PDB entry 8HIH | electron microscopy, 3.66 A resolution | chains K and N of the 13 polymer chains in the assembly

== Chain K ==
Molecule: Non-template strand DNA of amtB promoter
Sequence (109 nucleotides; numbered -31 to 77; the number before each row is that of its first residue; numbers below 1 keep their minus sign (DG-31 is residue -31)):
   -31 GGCCGTTCAC CCACGCGTAA CACGCACCGT GCCTTCGTCA CGGCGGCGAA ACAACGAGGG
    29 GCTTCCACCG AAACCGCGCT GCGTTATAAT GGGAGCTGTC ACGGATGCA
Unresolved in the structure: -31 to 0

== Chain N ==
Protein: Transcriptional regulatory protein
Organism: Mycobacterium tuberculosis H37Rv
Reference sequence: O53830 (O53830_MYCTU); numbering as in UniProt (aligned over 1-255)
Chain sequence (255 residues; row label = number of the first residue in the row):
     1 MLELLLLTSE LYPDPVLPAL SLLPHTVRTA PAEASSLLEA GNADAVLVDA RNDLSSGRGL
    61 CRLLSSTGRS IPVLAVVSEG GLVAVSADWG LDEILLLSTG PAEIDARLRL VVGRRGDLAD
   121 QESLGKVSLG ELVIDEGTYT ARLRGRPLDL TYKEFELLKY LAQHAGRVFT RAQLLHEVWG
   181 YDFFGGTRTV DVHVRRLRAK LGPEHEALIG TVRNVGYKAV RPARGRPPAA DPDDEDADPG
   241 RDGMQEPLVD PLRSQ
Unresolved in the structure: 114-119, 224-255
From the paper describing this entry:
  - binding site for Non-template strand DNA of amtB promoter (chain K): Gly185

== Chain K / chain N interface ==
Contacting residue pairs (18):
  DG16(K) with Thr151(N), phosphate contact; Tyr152(N), phosphate contact
  DA17(K) with Thr151(N), hydrogen bond to the phosphate; Tyr152(N), hydrogen bond to the phosphate; Lys153(N), hydrogen bond to the phosphate; His193(N), phosphate contact; Arg196(N), base contact
  DA18(K) with Lys153(N), salt bridge to the phosphate; Trp179(N), hydrogen bond to the phosphate; Thr189(N), hydrogen bond to the phosphate; His193(N), salt bridge to the phosphate; Arg196(N), hydrogen bond to the base
  DA19(K) with Gly186(N), phosphate contact; Val192(N), base contact
  DC20(K) with Arg188(N), base contact; Val192(N), base contact
  DA21(K) with Arg188(N), base contact
  DG26(K) with Asn214(N), sugar contact
Also at the interface, not in a pair above, chain N (16 interface residues in all): Leu150, Glu154, Phe183, Gly185, Arg213

== Overview ==
7 residues of chain K and 16 residues of chain N are in contact, with 6 hydrogen bonds and 2 salt bridges.
Polar pairs include DA18(K)-Arg196(N), DA17(K)-Thr151(N) and DA17(K)-Tyr152(N). From the paper: a binding site
for Non-template strand DNA of amtB promoter (chain K) at Gly185(N).
Here chain K is Non-template strand DNA of amtB promoter and chain N is Transcriptional regulatory protein
(Mycobacterium tuberculosis H37Rv). Entry 8HIH (Cryo-EM structure of Mycobacterium tuberculosis transcription
initiation complex with transcription factor GlnR) was determined by electron microscopy (same publication as
8HML).
